6OOY - chains A and C of the 3 polymer chains in the assembly; structure by X-ray diffraction, 2.50 A resolution.

Chain A (and C):
Protein: Tumor necrosis factor
Organism: Homo sapiens
Notes: chain C of this document is another copy of the same molecule, construct and numbering; everything in this record applies to it too
UniProt: P01375 (TNFA_HUMAN); residues 1-157 here correspond to UniProt positions 77-233 (UniProt number = residue number + 76)
Sequence (157 residues; numbered 1 to 157; the number before each row is that of its first residue):
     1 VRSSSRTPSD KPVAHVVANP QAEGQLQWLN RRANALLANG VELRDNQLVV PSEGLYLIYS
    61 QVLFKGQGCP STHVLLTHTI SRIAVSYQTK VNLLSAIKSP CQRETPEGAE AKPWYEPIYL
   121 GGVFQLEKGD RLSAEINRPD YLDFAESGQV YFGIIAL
Not modelled in the structure: 1-6, 72, 102-111 (chain C: 1-10, 70-72, 102-111)
Disulfide bonds: Cys-69/Cys-101
Residues lining bound ligands: A7M ({1-[(2,5-dimethylphenyl)methyl]-1H-benzimidazol-2-yl}methanol): Leu-57, Tyr-59, Val-123, Ile-155, Leu-157
Curated features (UniProtKB/Swiss-Prot):
  - glycosylation: Ser-4 (O-linked (GalNAc...) serine)
Reported in the primary citation:
  - binding site for A7M: Leu-57, Tyr-59, Tyr-119, Tyr-151
  - conformationally variable residues: Tyr-119
  - mutagenesis - L57F: unchanged signaling (HEK assay)

Chain A / chain C interface:
Residue-residue contacts - 12 pairs, chain A then chain C:
  Leu-55(A) with Leu-36(C), hydrophobic
  Leu-94(A) with Gln-149(C)
  Lys-98(A) with Tyr-115(C), hydrogen bond (side chain-backbone)
  Tyr-119(A) with Tyr-119(C), hydrogen bond (backbone-side chain)
  Gly-121(A) with Gln-61(C), hydrogen bond (backbone-side chain); Gln-149(C)
  Gly-122(A) with Gly-148(C); Tyr-151(C)
  Val-123(A) with His-15(C); Gly-148(C), hydrogen bond (backbone-backbone)
  Phe-124(A) with Gly-148(C)
  Leu-157(A) with Tyr-59(C)
Other interface residues (no listed pair), chain A (12 interface residues in all): Leu-57, Leu-120, Gln-125
Other interface residues (no listed pair), chain C (13 interface residues in all): Asn-34, Glu-116, Ser-147, Ile-155

Summary:
Chain A and chain C form an interface of 12 and 13 residues respectively; the contacts include 4 hydrogen
bonds. Polar contacts include Lys-98(A)/Tyr-115(C), Tyr-119(A)/Tyr-119(C) and Gly-121(A)/Gln-61(C). Ligands of
chain A: compound A7M. From the paper: a binding site for A7M at Leu-57(A), Tyr-59(A) and Tyr-119(A) among
others; L57F of chain A leaves signaling (HEK assay) unchanged.
Chain A and chain C are both Tumor necrosis factor (Homo sapiens); the structure, Asymmetric hTNF-alpha, was
determined by X-ray diffraction, deposited together with 6OOZ and 6OP0.
